8OUE - chains K and B of the 10 polymer chains in the assembly; structure by electron microscopy, 2.70 A resolution.

Chain K:
Protein: Telomerase Cajal body protein 1
Organism: Homo sapiens
UniProtKB: Q9BUR4 (TCAB1_HUMAN); residue numbers follow UniProt; this construct covers 1-548
Sequence (548 residues; numbered 1 to 548; the number before each row is that of its first residue):
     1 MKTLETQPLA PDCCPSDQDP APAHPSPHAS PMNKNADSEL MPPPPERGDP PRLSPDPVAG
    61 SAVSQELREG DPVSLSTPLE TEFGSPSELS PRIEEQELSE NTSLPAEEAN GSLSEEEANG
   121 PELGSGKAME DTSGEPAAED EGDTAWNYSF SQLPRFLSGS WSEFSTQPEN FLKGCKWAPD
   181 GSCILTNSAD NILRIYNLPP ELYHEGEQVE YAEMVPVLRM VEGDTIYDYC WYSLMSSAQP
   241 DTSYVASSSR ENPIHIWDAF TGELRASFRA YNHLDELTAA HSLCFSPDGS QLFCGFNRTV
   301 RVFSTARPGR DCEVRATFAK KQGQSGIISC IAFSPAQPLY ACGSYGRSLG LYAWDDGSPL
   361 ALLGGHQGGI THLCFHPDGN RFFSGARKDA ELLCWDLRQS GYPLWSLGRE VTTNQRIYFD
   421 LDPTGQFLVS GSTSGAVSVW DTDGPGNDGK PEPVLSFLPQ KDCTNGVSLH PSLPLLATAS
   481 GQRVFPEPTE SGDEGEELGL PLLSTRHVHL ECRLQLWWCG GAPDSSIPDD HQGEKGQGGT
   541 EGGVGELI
Not modelled in the structure: 1-145, 205-208, 444-448, 490-509, 523-548
Curated features (UniProtKB/Swiss-Prot):
  - modified residue: Ser-26 (Phosphoserine), Ser-30 (Phosphoserine), Ser-54 (Phosphoserine), Ser-64 (Phosphoserine), Ser-85 (Phosphoserine), Ser-90 (Phosphoserine), Ser-112 (Phosphoserine), Ser-114 (Phosphoserine), Thr-489 (Phosphothreonine), Ser-491 (Phosphoserine)
  - natural variant: Phe-164 (F164L: In DKCB3), His-376 (H376Y: In DKCB3), Arg-398 (R398W: In DKCB3), Gly-435 (G435R: In DKCB3)
  - mutagenesis: Ser-64 (S64A: Abolished phosphorylation by ATM and impaired ability to promote DNA repair)
What the authors report for this chain:
  - binding site for Human telomerase RNA (chain B): Lys-321

Chain B:
Molecule: Human telomerase RNA
Organism: Homo sapiens
Sequence (451 nucleotides; row label = number of the first residue in the row):
     1 GGGUUGCGGA GGGUGGGCCU GGGAGGGGUG GUGGCCAUUU UUUGUCUAAC CCUAACUGAG
    61 AAGGGCGUAG GCGCCGUGCU UUUGCUCCCC GCGCGCUGUU UUUCUCGCUG ACUUUCAGCG
   121 GGCGGAAAAG CCUCGGCCUG CCGCCUUCCA CCGUUCAUUC UAGAGCAAAC AAAAAAUGUC
   181 AGCUGCUGGC CCGUUCGCCC CUCCCGGGGA CCUGCGGCGG GUCGCCUGCC CAGCCCCCGA
   241 ACCCCGCCUG GAGGCCGCGG UCGGCCCGGG GCUUCUCCGG AGGCACCCAC UGCCACCGCG
   301 AAGAGUUGGG CUCUGUCAGC CGCGGGUCUC UCGGGGGCGA GGGCGAGGUU CAGGCCUUUC
   361 AGGCCGCAGG AAGAGGAACG GAGCGAGUCC CCGCGCGCGG CGCGAUUCCC UGAGCUGUGG
   421 GACGUGCACC CAGGACUCGG CUCACACAUG C
Not modelled in the structure: 1-210, 219-361, 394-396, 398, 439, 451
What the authors report for this chain:
  - mutagenesis - G450A, G450C, G450U: decreased catalytic activity

Chain K / chain B interface:
Contacting residue pairs (24):
  Phe-171(K) / A413(B)  base contact
  Lys-173(K) / A413(B)  sugar contact
  Tyr-227(K) / G414(B)  sugar contact
  Tyr-227(K) / C415(B)  hydrogen bond to the phosphate
  Arg-250(K) / C415(B)  phosphate contact
  Asp-275(K) / G393(B)  base contact
  His-281(K) / G414(B)  hydrogen bond to the sugar
  Arg-298(K) / A422(B)  salt bridge to the phosphate
  Phe-318(K) / C423(B)  phosphate contact
  Lys-321(K) / G424(B)  salt bridge to the phosphate
  Ile-327(K) / G414(B)  base contact
  Tyr-345(K) / G414(B)  hydrogen bond to the phosphate
  Arg-387(K) / G412(B)  hydrogen bond to the base
  Arg-387(K) / G414(B)  salt bridge to the phosphate
  Lys-388(K) / U411(B)  salt bridge to the phosphate
  Thr-413(K) / A413(B)  base contact
  Asn-414(K) / U411(B)  phosphate contact
  Asn-414(K) / G412(B)  hydrogen bond to the phosphate
  Asn-414(K) / A413(B)  base contact
  Gln-415(K) / A413(B)  base contact
  Gln-482(K) / A413(B)  base contact
  Arg-483(K) / G412(B)  salt bridge to the phosphate
  Arg-483(K) / A413(B)  salt bridge to the phosphate
  Phe-485(K) / G412(B)  phosphate contact
Interface residues without a listed pair, chain K (22 interface residues in all): Thr-225, Leu-274, Arg-416
Interface residues without a listed pair, chain B (10 interface residues in all): U416

Overview:
Chain K and chain B form an interface of 22 and 10 residues respectively; the contacts include 5 hydrogen
bonds and 6 salt bridges. Polar pairs include Arg-387(K)/G412(B), His-281(K)/G414(B) and Tyr-227(K)/C415(B).
The paper reports a binding site for Human telomerase RNA (chain B) at Lys-321(K); G450A, G450C and G450U of
chain B reduce catalytic activity.
Here chain K is Telomerase Cajal body protein 1 and chain B is Human telomerase RNA, both from Homo sapiens.
Entry 8OUE (The H/ACA RNP lobe of human telomerase with the dyskerin thumb loop in a semi-closed conformation)
was determined by electron microscopy (same publication as 8OUF).
